7LS6 - chains F and G of the 15 polymer chains in the assembly; structure by electron microscopy, 3.17 A resolution.

== Chain F ==
Protein: Proteasome subunit alpha type-6
Organism: Saccharomyces cerevisiae (strain ATCC 204508 / S288c)
Notes: EC 3.4.25.1
UniProtKB: P40302 (PSA6_YEAST); residues 1-234 here = UniProt positions 1-234
Amino-acid sequence (234 residues; numbered 1 to 234; the number before each row is that of its first residue):
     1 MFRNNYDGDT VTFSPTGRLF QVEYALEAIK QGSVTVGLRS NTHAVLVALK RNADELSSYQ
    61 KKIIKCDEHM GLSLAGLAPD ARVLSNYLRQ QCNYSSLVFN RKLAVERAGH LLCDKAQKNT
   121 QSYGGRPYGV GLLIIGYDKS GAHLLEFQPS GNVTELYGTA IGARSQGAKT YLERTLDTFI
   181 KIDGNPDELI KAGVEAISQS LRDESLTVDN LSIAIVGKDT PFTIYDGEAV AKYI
UniProt features mapped onto this chain:
  - modified residue: Ser14 (Phosphoserine)
  - cross-link: Lys191 (Glycyl lysine isopeptide (Lys-Gly) (interchain with G-Cter in ubiquitin))

== Chain G ==
Protein: Proteasome subunit alpha type-7
Organism: Saccharomyces cerevisiae (strain ATCC 204508 / S288c)
Notes: EC 3.4.25.1
UniProtKB: P21242 (PSA7_YEAST); residues 1-288 here = UniProt positions 1-288
Amino-acid sequence (288 residues; row label = number of the first residue in the row):
     1 MTSIGTGYDL SNSVFSPDGR NFQVEYAVKA VENGTTSIGI KCNDGVVFAV EKLITSKLLV
    61 PQKNVKIQVV DRHIGCVYSG LIPDGRHLVN RGREEAASFK KLYKTPIPIP AFADRLGQYV
   121 QAHTLYNSVR PFGVSTIFGG VDKNGAHLYM LEPSGSYWGY KGAATGKGRQ SAKAELEKLV
   181 DHHPEGLSAR EAVKQAAKII YLAHEDNKEK DFELEISWCS LSETNGLHKF VKGDLLQEAI
   241 DFAQKEINGD DDEDEDDSDN VMSSDDENAP VATNANATTD QEGDIHLE
Not modelled in the structure: 1, 247-288
UniProt features mapped onto this chain:
  - modified residue: Thr2 (N-acetylthreonine)

== Interface between chain F and chain G ==
Residue-residue contacts (51):
  Asn5(F) with Leu10(G)
  Tyr6(F) with Asp9(G), hydrogen bond; Leu10(G), hydrophobic
  Thr10(F) with Arg130(G)
  Val11(F) with Asn127(G); Ser128(G); Val129(G); Arg130(G)
  Thr12(F) with Leu10(G); Gln23(G)
  Phe13(F) with Gln23(G), hydrogen bond (backbone-side chain); Tyr26(G); Arg130(G); Pro131(G)
  Ser14(F) with Tyr26(G)
  Pro15(F) with Tyr26(G), hydrophobic
  Gly17(F) with Tyr26(G); Ala30(G)
  Leu19(F) with Leu81(G), hydrophobic; Arg130(G)
  His110(F) with Arg86(G)
  Cys113(F) with Arg86(G)
  Gln117(F) with Pro83(G); Asp84(G), hydrogen bond; His87(G)
  Thr120(F) with Arg130(G), hydrogen bond (backbone-side chain)
  Gln121(F) with His87(G); Ser128(G); Val129(G); Arg130(G), hydrogen bond (side chain-backbone); Phe132(G)
  Ser122(F) with Ser128(G)
  Tyr123(F) with Ser128(G), hydrogen bond (backbone-backbone)
  His143(F) with Lys63(G)
  Ser150(F) with Pro83(G)
  Gly151(F) with Arg86(G)
  Val153(F) with Arg86(G)
  Glu155(F) with Leu59(G); Val60(G), hydrogen bond (backbone-backbone); Lys63(G)
  Leu156(F) with Leu58(G)
  Tyr157(F) with Leu58(G), hydrogen bond (backbone-backbone); Val60(G)
  Gly158(F) with Leu58(G)
  Lys169(F) with Leu58(G)
  Leu172(F) with Leu58(G)
  Glu173(F) with Ser56(G); Lys57(G); Leu58(G)
  Leu176(F) with Lys57(G); Leu58(G), hydrophobic
Interface residues without a listed pair, chain F (34 interface residues in all): Thr16, Asp114, Asn152, Thr154, Thr159
Interface residues without a listed pair, chain G (31 interface residues in all): Ile4, Ala27, Lys29, Asn33, Gln62, Asn64, Ile82, His123, Gly133

== Overview ==
Chain F and chain G form an interface of 34 and 31 residues respectively; the contacts include 8 hydrogen
bonds. Among the polar pairs are Tyr6(F)-Asp9(G), Phe13(F)-Gln23(G) and Gln117(F)-Asp84(G).
Here chain F is Proteasome subunit alpha type-6 and chain G is Proteasome subunit alpha type-7, both from
Saccharomyces cerevisiae (strain ATCC 204508 / S288c). Entry 7LS6 (Cryo-EM structure of Pre-15S proteasome
core particle assembly intermediate purified from Pre3-1 proteasome mutant (G34D)) was determined by electron
microscopy, deposited together with 7LS5 and 7LSX.
